6D1T - chains A and C of the 3 polymer chains in the assembly; structure by X-ray diffraction, 2.25 A resolution.

# Chain A
Name: Methyl-CpG-binding domain protein 1
From: Homo sapiens
UniProtKB: Q9UIS9 (MBD1_HUMAN); numbering as in UniProt (aligned over 1-77)
Sequence (79 residues; numbered -1 to 77; the number before each row is that of its first residue; numbers below 1 keep their minus sign (Gly-1 is residue -1)):
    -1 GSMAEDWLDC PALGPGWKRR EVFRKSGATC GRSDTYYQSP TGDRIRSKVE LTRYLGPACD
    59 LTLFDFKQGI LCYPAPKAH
Disordered / not traced: -1 to 1, 71-77
Differences from the reference sequence: expression tag (-1 to 0)
UniProt features mapped onto this chain:
  - mutagenesis: Arg22 (R22A/K: Abolishes binding to methylated DNA), Arg30 (R30A: Strongly reduces binding to methylated DNA; R30K: No loss of binding to methylated DNA), Asp32 (D32A: Strongly reduces binding to methylated DNA), Tyr34 (Y34A/F: Strongly reduces binding to methylated DNA), Arg44 (R44A/K: Abolishes binding to methylated DNA), Ser45 (S45A: Reduces binding to methylated DNA), Lys46 (K46A: Strongly reduces binding to methylated DNA), Tyr52 (Y52A: No loss of binding to methylated DNA), Phe64 (F64A: Disrupts tertiary structure and abolishes DNA binding), Lys65 (K65A: Strongly reduces binding to methylated DNA)
Disulfides: Cys57 forms a disulfide with the same residue of a neighbouring copy of this chain

# Chain C
Molecule: 12-nt DNA strand
Sequence (12 nucleotides; each row starts with the number of its first residue):
     1 GCCAACGTTG GC
Modified positions: 5CM (5-methyl-2'-deoxy-cytidine-5'-monophosphate) at position 6

# How chain A and chain C interact
Pairs across the interface - 9 pairs, chain A then chain C:
  Arg30(A) - DA5(C)  base contact
  Arg44(A) - 5CM_6(C)  base contact
  Arg44(A) - DG7(C)  hydrogen bond to the base
  Ser45(A) - DA5(C)  phosphate contact
  Ser45(A) - 5CM_6(C)  hydrogen bond to the phosphate
  Lys46(A) - DA5(C)  hydrogen bond to the phosphate
  Val47(A) - DA5(C)  phosphate contact
  Val47(A) - 5CM_6(C)  phosphate contact
  Lys65(A) - DA4(C)  phosphate contact
Other interface residues (no listed pair), chain A (8 interface residues in all): Arg22, Glu48
Other interface residues (no listed pair), chain C (6 interface residues in all): DC3, DT8

# Summary
8 residues of chain A and 6 residues of chain C are in contact, with 3 hydrogen bonds. Polar contacts include
Arg44(A)-DG7(C), Ser45(A)-5CM_6(C) and Lys46(A)-DA5(C). UniProt lists 10 mutagenesis sites on chain A.
Chain A is Methyl-CpG-binding domain protein 1 (Homo sapiens) and chain C is a 12-nt DNA strand; the
structure, Complex of MBD1-MBD and methylated DNA, was determined by X-ray diffraction.
